7PIQ - chains m and 3 of the 54 polymer chains in the assembly; structure by electron microscopy, 9.70 A resolution (very low resolution: no residue pairs are listed; an interface is given only as per-side residue counts).

# Chain m
Name: 50S ribosomal protein L17
Organism: Mycoplasma pneumoniae M129
UniProt: Q59547 (RL17_MYCPN); residue numbers follow UniProt; this construct covers 1-124
Chain sequence (124 residues; numbered 1 to 124; the number before each row is that of its first residue):
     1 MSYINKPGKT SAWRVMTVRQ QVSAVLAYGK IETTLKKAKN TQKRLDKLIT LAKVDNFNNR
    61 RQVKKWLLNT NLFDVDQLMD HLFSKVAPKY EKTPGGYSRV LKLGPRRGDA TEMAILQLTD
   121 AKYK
Not modelled in the structure: 1, 121-124

# Chain 3
Molecule: 23S ribosomal RNA
Organism: Mycoplasma pneumoniae M129
Sequence (2907 nucleotides; each row starts with the number of its first residue):
     1 UACAAUAAGU UACUAAGGGC UUAUGGUGGA UGCCUUGGCA CUAAUAGGCG AUGAAGGACG
    61 UGUUAACCUG CGAUAAGCUU CGGGUAGGUG GUAAGAACCU CAGAUCCGGA GAUUUCCGAA
   121 UGGAGCAAUC CGGUAGUUGG AAACAGCUAU CAUUAAUUGA UGAAUAAAUA GUCAAUUAAA
   181 GCAAUACGUG GUGAAGUGAA ACAUCUCAGU AGCCACAGGA AAAGAAAACG AAUGUGAUUC
   241 CGUGUGUAGU GGCGAGCGAA AGCGGAACAG GCCAAACUUA UCAUUAGAUA GGGGUUGUAG
   301 GGCUUGCAAU GUGGACUUGA AAACGAUAGA AGAAGCUGUU GGAAAGCAGC GCGCAAAAGG
   361 GUGAUAGCCC CGUAUUUGAA AUUGUUUUCA UACCUAGCGA GAUCCCUGAG UAGCUCGGAA
   421 AACGUUAUUU UGAGUGAAUC UGCCCAGACC AUUGGGUAAG CCUAAAUACU AAUUAGUGAC
   481 CGAUAGCGAA ACAGUACCGU GAGGGAAAGG UGAAAAGAAC CCAGAGAUGG GAGUGAAAUA
   541 GAUUCUGAAA CCAUAUGCCU ACAACGUGUC AGAGCACAUU AAUGUGUGAU GGCGUGCGUU
   601 UUGAAGUAUG AGCCGGCGAG UUAUGAUAGC AAGCGUUAGU UAACCAGGAG AUGGGGAGCU
   661 GUAGCGAAAG CGAGUUUUAA AAGAGCGUUU GUUUGUUAUU AUAGACCCGA AACGGGUUGA
   721 GCUAGUCAUG AGCAGGUUGA AGGUUGAGUA ACAUCAACUG GAGGACCGAA CCGACUCUCG
   781 UUGAAACGAU AGCGGAUGAC UUGUGAUUAG GGGUGAAAUU CCAAUCGAAA UCCGUGAUAG
   841 CUGGUUCUCG UCGAAAUAGC UUUAAGGCUA GCGUGAGAUC ACAAAUAAGU GGAGGUAAAG
   901 CUACUGAAUG UAUGAUGGCG CCACCUAGGC GUACUGAAUA CAAUUAAACU CUGAAUGCCA
   961 UUUAUUUUAU UCUCGCAGUC AGACAGUGGG GGAUAAGCUU CAUUGUCAAG AGGGGAAGAG
  1021 CCCAGAUCAU UAAAUAAGGU CCCCAAAAUA UACUAAGUGG AAAAGGAUGU GAAAGUGCUA
  1081 AAACAGCAAG GAUGUUGGCU UAGAAGCAGC CAUCGUUUAA AGAGUGCGUA ACAGCUCACU
  1141 UGUCGAGUGU UUUUGCGCCG AAGAUGUAAC GGGGCUAAGU AUAUUACCGA AUUUAUGGAU
  1201 AAGAUUUAUA UCUUGUGGUA GACGAGCGUU GUAUUGGAGU UGAAGUCAAA GCGUGAGCAU
  1261 UGGUGGAUCC AAUACAAGUG AGAAUGCCGG CAUGAGUAAC GCUUGGGAGU GAGAAUCUCC
  1321 CAAACCGAUU GACUAAGGUU UCCUGGACCA GGGUCGUCCU UCCAGGGUUA GUCUGGACCU
  1381 AAGCUGAGGC UGAAAAGCGU AGGCGAUGGA CAACAGGUUA AUAUUCCUGU ACUUACAGUU
  1441 AGACUGAUGG AGUGACAAAG AAGGUUUUCC ACCCCCAUAA UUGGAUUUGG GGAUAAAUCA
  1501 UAAGGUGGUA CAAUAGGCAA AUCCGUUGUG CAUAACAUUG AGUGAUGAUG UCGAGUGAAU
  1561 GAGUGAUCAA GUAGCGAAGG UGGUAUUAAU CAUGCUUUCA AGAAAAGCUU CUAGGGUUAA
  1621 UCUAGCUGUA ACCAGUACCG AGAACGAACA CACGUAGUCA AGGAGAGGAU CCUAAGGUUA
  1681 GCGAGUGAAC UAUAGCCAAG GAACUCUGCA AAUUAACCCC GUAAGUUAGC GAGAAGGGGU
  1741 GCUUAUGUAA AAGUAAGCCG CAGUGAAGAA CGAGGGGGGA CUGUUUAACU AAAACACAAC
  1801 UCUAUGCCAA ACCGUAAGGU GAUGUAUAUG GGGUGACACC UGCCCAGUGC UGGAAGGUUA
  1861 AAGAAGGAGG UUAGCGCAAG CGAAGCUUUU AACUGAAGCC CCAGUGAACG GCGGCCGUAA
  1921 CUAUAACGGU CCUAAGGUAG CGAAAUUCCU AGUCGGGUAA AUUCCGUCCC GCUUGAAUGG
  1981 UGUAACCAUC UCUUGACUGU CUCGGCUAUA GACUCGGUGA AAUCCAGGUA CGGGUGAAGA
  2041 CACCCGUUAG GCGCAACGGG ACGGAAAGAC CCCGUGAAGC UUUACUGUAG CUUAAUAUUG
  2101 AUCAGGACAU UAUCAUGUAG AGAAUAGGUA GGAGCAAUCG AUGCAAGUUC GCUAGGACUU
  2161 GUUGAUGCGA AAGGUGGAAU ACUACCCUUG GUUGUGUGCU GUUCUAAUUG GUAACUGUUA
  2221 UCCAGUUUCA AGACAGUGUU AGGUGGGCAG UUUGACUGGG GCGGUCGCCU CCUAAAAGGU
  2281 AACGGAGGCG UACAAAGGUA CCUUCAGUAC GGUUGGAAAU CGUAUGUAGA GUGUAAUGGU
  2341 GUAAGGGUGC UUGACUGUGA GACAUACAGG UCGAACAGGU GAGAAAUCAG GUCAUAGUGA
  2401 UCCGGUGGUC CAGUAUGGAA UGGCCAUCGC UCAACGGAUA AAAGCUACUC CGGGGAUAAC
  2461 AGGCUGAUAC UGCCCAAGAG UUCAUAUCGA CGGCAGUGUU UGGCACCUCG AUGUCGACUC
  2521 AUCUCAUCCU CGAGCUGAAG CAGGUUCGAA GGGUUCGGCU GUUCGCCGAU UAAAGAGAUA
  2581 CGUGAGUUGG GUUCAAACCG UCGUGAGACA GGUUGGUCCC UAUCUAUUGU GCCCGUAGGA
  2641 AGAUUGAAGA GUGUUGCUUC UAGUACGAGA GGACCGAAGC GAGGACACCU CUUAUGCUCC
  2701 AGUUGUAGCG CCAGCUGCAC CGCUGGGUAG UAACGUGUCU AUUAGAUAAA CGCUGAAAGC
  2761 AUCUAAGUGU GAAACUAUCU CAAAGAUUAA UCUUCCCAUU UCGCAAGAAA GUAAGAGCCG
  2821 UCAAAGACGA UGACGUUGAU AGGUUACAGG UGUAAGCAUA GUGAUAUGUU GAGCUGAGUA
  2881 AUACUAAUUG CUCGAGGACU UAUUGGA
Not modelled in the structure: 1-7, 923-927, 1560-1569, 2901-2907

# Interface between chain m and chain 3
At this resolution (10 A) residue pairs are not listed: 55 residues of chain m and 57 of chain 3 lie at the interface.

# In short
The interface between chain m and chain 3 involves 55 residues on one side and 57 on the other.
Here chain m is 50S ribosomal protein L17 and chain 3 is 23S ribosomal RNA, both from Mycoplasma pneumoniae
M129. Entry 7PIQ (70S ribosome with A- and P-site tRNAs in pseudouridimycin-treated Mycoplasma pneumoniae
cells) was determined by electron microscopy, deposited together with 7OOC, 7OOD, 7P6Z, 7PAH, 7PAI, 7PAJ and
23 further entries.
